PDB entry 8F5P | electron microscopy, 3.40 A resolution | chains B and C of the 6 polymer chains in the assembly

Chain B:
Protein: Intraflagellar transport protein 122B, putative
From: Leishmania tarentolae
Reference sequence: A0A640KAU8 (A0A640KAU8_LEITA); numbering as in UniProt (aligned over 1-1247)
Amino-acid sequence (1247 residues; row label = number of the first residue in the row):
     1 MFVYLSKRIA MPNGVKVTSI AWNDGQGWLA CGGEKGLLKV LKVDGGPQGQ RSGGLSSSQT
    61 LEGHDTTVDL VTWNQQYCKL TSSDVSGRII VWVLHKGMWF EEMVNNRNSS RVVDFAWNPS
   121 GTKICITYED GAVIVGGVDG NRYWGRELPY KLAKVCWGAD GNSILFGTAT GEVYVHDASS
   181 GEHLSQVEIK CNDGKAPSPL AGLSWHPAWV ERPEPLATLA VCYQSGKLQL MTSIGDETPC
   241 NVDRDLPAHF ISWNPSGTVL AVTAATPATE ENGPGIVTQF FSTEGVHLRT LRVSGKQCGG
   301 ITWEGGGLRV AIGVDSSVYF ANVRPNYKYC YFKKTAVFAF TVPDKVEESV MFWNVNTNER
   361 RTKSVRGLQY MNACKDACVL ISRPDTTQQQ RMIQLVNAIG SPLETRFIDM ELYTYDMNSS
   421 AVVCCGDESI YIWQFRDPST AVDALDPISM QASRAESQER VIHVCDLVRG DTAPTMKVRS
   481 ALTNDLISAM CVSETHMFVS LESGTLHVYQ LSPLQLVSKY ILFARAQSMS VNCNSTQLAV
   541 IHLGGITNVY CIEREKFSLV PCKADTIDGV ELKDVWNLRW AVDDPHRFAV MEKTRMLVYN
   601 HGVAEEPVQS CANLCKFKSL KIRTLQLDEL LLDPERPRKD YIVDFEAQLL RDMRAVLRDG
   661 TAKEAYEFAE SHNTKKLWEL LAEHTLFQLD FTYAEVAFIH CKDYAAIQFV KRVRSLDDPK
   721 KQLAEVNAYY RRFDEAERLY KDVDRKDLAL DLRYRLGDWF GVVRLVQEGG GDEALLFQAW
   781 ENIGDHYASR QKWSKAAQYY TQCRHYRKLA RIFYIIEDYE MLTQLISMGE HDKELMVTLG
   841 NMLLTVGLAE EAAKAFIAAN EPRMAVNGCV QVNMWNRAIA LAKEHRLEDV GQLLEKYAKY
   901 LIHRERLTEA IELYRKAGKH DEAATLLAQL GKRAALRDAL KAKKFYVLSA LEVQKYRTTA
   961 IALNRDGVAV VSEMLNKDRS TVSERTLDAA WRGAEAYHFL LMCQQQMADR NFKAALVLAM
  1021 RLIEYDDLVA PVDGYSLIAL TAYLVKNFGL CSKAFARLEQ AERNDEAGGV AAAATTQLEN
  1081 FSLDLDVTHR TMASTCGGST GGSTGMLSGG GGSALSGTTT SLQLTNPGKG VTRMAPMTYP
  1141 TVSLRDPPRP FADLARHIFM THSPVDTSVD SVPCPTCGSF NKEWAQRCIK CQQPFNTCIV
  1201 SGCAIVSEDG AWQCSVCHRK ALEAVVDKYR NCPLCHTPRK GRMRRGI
Disordered / not traced: 770-773, 960-985, 1068-1147, 1239-1247
Bound ions: Zn2+ site 1: Cys1174, Cys1177, Cys1188, Cys1191; Zn2+ site 2: Cys1214, Cys1217, Cys1232, Cys1235

Chain C:
Protein: Intraflagellar transport protein 122 homolog
From: Leishmania tarentolae
Reference sequence: A0A640KU89 (A0A640KU89_LEITA); residue numbers follow UniProt; this construct covers 1-1292
Amino-acid sequence (1292 residues; numbered 1 to 1292; the number before each row is that of its first residue):
     1 MHTSVRWSET ADAVKGIRPP VNSLCYSPSG DYVVASCGVR VLVYAASTGT LLHSLMGHQD
    61 TIYCVDYSSD GKNFASGGAD RTVIVWSSQG EGIVKYQHTE AIQALAHNPT SSQLASVSSV
   121 DWGIWSPEQP KVSKYSLPSK GLCAAWTPNG KTLAIGMLDG TVMMLSKTSE EKVIIRRPAP
   181 VWALAFTPLR ENGIDVLAIG SWDQRLSFYN LSGTAVGRER ELDFDPCSVS YFNDGEYILL
   241 SGSDHKVTLF TKDGNRLIEL ASADDWIWSA RQRPRQKQFC YGTNDGTISC IDITISTVHT
   301 IYDDQYVFRK DMTNLVVHQL LVDRKMVIPC NEYVQKIATF LDKLAVQLQE RVIVFEFFYD
   361 DDRTMRYQDI AQIRRRLECS LLCVTTGAII VSNDKRITMY DFQGNKRREW SMESPVQLMK
   421 VVGGMEGREI LLVGLNGGQV MKVFVDNPFP TLLHKGTAPV KSAELSSSRS RLAVIDSTNT
   481 LQVLELGEKN ELLFSEDNVT AVAFNIDVDD NIAFTTGDNT LHIKTGSLPA YQQAVRGIVV
   541 GFKANHVFNL HYSNMMVLDV PHAHALYKYV EMRDFDRAYE VACLGVADAD WKMLGLHAMS
   601 QLRLDIARKA FTHIQDTKLV ELLKSLELRR RQSGAEDGLS LTLGKASGTP DTVEGPENKG
   661 YGSTNGELAA ARVAAKDSVL YGSILAFQGK YNDAARQFMK TGCELKAVEM YCDLKMWDNA
   721 KKICTDEKVL KDLIRQQARW AEESQNFVEA ASLYESCGDY AKAIGMMGQA GQVEKLMKMC
   781 RSLPTSEVTL ITECANFFRK HNAIPFAIEA YEKVQDHQAL IGIYVAKGDW RNAFTILEKT
   841 PTLAREVYVP WATWLADNDK FDEALEAFRA AKWPKEAMRL METLATNSVT CRKFRDAAFY
   901 YIHLAEEYGR FEETEKPTDV EKAARIRRSK ECVRRADIYY AFSGVYAHTT QPLPYNELSL
   961 FRTAKYLFGM CAESAIPINV GKGAILYTLS RIANRLEMVR TARAVFEKLQ GVILPVSMME
  1021 QVDIETLLVR SKPVKDRDEL LDRCFRCNQL IAQLPMAGDR CPNCFHPCVR SFVNFECLPL
  1081 VEFVLADELT DEEAERIIVS GVGRRRSADD ENSKDHSDGA DAKAKEWKSD NGANVISFDD
  1141 GNIDYEIDQQ LVAMGRSKAA ANKGNDPFFT QLQYVLRPGR PTATYQPFVA SADILKGFRR
  1201 DEVFIVRPRY GTLPVPNRYY RLMRSDVSVC LCNGCQHFFI AEDYEAECMR GSGCPLCRYR
  1261 PGKQVSRSMK QILFDMETAA AASKTSSAAA AL
Disordered / not traced: 633-675, 1102-1164, 1283-1292
Bound ions: Zn2+ site 1: Cys1044, Cys1047, Cys1061, Cys1064; Zn2+ site 2: Cys1232, Cys1235, Cys1254, Cys1257

How chain B and chain C interact:
Residue-residue contacts - 88 pairs, chain B then chain C:
  Glu237(B) - Arg275(C)  salt bridge
  Asn356(B) - Gln615(C)
  Thr357(B) - Gln615(C)
  Asp376(B) - Ala589(C)
  Asn397(B) - Ala587(C)
  Asn397(B) - Asp590(C)  hydrogen bond
  Ala398(B) - Ala587(C)  hydrophobic
  Ile399(B) - Gly585(C)
  Ile399(B) - Val586(C)
  Ile399(B) - Ala587(C)  hydrophobic
  Gly400(B) - Asp559(C)
  Pro402(B) - Tyr531(C)
  Pro402(B) - Asp559(C)
  Pro402(B) - Pro561(C)
  Leu403(B) - Tyr567(C)  hydrophobic
  Asp443(B) - Lys690(C)
  Ala444(B) - Lys592(C)
  Ala444(B) - Met593(C)
  Ala444(B) - Leu596(C)  hydrophobic
  Ala444(B) - Gln688(C)
  Leu445(B) - Met593(C)
  Leu445(B) - Leu596(C)  hydrophobic
  Leu445(B) - His597(C)
  Leu445(B) - Tyr681(C)
  Ser449(B) - Tyr567(C)
  Met450(B) - Tyr567(C)  hydrophobic
  Met450(B) - Met593(C)  hydrophobic
  Ser453(B) - His564(C)
  Ser453(B) - Tyr567(C)
  Arg454(B) - Glu571(C)
  Tyr666(B) - Gln745(C)
  Val696(B) - Trp740(C)  hydrophobic
  Ile699(B) - Leu714(C)
  Ile699(B) - Lys715(C)
  Lys702(B) - Tyr691(C)
  Lys702(B) - Leu714(C)  hydrogen bond (side chain-backbone)
  Lys702(B) - Met716(C)
  Asp703(B) - Tyr691(C)
  Tyr704(B) - Tyr691(C)  hydrophobic
  Tyr704(B) - Met710(C)
  Tyr704(B) - Leu714(C)  hydrophobic
  Ala705(B) - Phe687(C)  hydrophobic
  Ile707(B) - Asp713(C)
  Gln708(B) - Asp713(C)
  Phe709(B) - Glu621(C)
  Ala728(B) - Thr617(C)
  Tyr729(B) - Thr617(C)  hydrogen bond (backbone-side chain)
  Tyr729(B) - Glu621(C)
  Arg731(B) - Gln615(C)  hydrogen bond (side chain-backbone)
  Arg731(B) - Asp616(C)
  Arg755(B) - Lys624(C)
  Arg755(B) - Glu627(C)  salt bridge
  Leu756(B) - Thr612(C)
  Gly757(B) - Thr612(C)
  Trp759(B) - Thr612(C)
  Ser789(B) - Cys583(C)
  Gln791(B) - Asp507(C)
  Gln791(B) - Ala544(C)
  Gln791(B) - Asn545(C)  hydrogen bond
  Tyr814(B) - Ser467(C)
  Tyr814(B) - Ser468(C)  hydrogen bond (side chain-backbone)
  Tyr814(B) - Arg469(C)  hydrogen bond
  Glu817(B) - Gly423(C)
  Glu817(B) - Gly424(C)
  Tyr819(B) - Gly424(C)
  Tyr819(B) - Met425(C)
  Tyr819(B) - Arg469(C)  hydrogen bond
  Thr845(B) - Ile430(C)
  Thr845(B) - Lys442(C)  hydrogen bond (backbone-side chain)
  Thr845(B) - Arg469(C)
  Val846(B) - Gly424(C)
  Val846(B) - Ile430(C)
  Val846(B) - Phe444(C)
  Gly847(B) - Arg428(C)
  Gly847(B) - Phe444(C)
  Leu848(B) - Met425(C)  hydrophobic
  Leu848(B) - Arg428(C)
  Glu850(B) - Arg428(C)  salt bridge
  Gln871(B) - Thr451(C)  hydrogen bond (backbone-side chain)
  Val872(B) - Phe444(C)  hydrophobic
  Val872(B) - Asn447(C)  hydrogen bond (backbone-side chain)
  Val872(B) - Thr451(C)
  Asn873(B) - Phe449(C)
  Arg904(B) - Glu413(C)  salt bridge
  Arg906(B) - Glu413(C)  salt bridge
  Glu909(B) - Phe449(C)
  Glu912(B) - Pro448(C)
  Leu913(B) - Phe449(C)  hydrophobic
Other interface residues (no listed pair), chain B (65 interface residues in all): Arg361, Lys363, Ser401, Thr405, Asp446, Pro447, Phe733, Trp793, Glu820, Leu844, Met874, Tyr897, Tyr900
Other interface residues (no listed pair), chain C (60 interface residues in all): Ser411, Val422, Ala563, Val570, Val620, Ala686

Overview:
65 residues of chain B face 60 of chain C across their interface; the contacts include 11 hydrogen bonds and 5
salt bridges. Polar pairs include Glu237(B)-Arg275(C), Arg755(B)-Glu627(C) and Glu850(B)-Arg428(C).
Cys1174(B), Cys1177(B), Cys1188(B) and Cys1191(B) form the Zn2+ site 1.
Here chain B is Intraflagellar transport protein 122B, putative and chain C is Intraflagellar transport
protein 122 homolog, both from Leishmania tarentolae. Entry 8F5P (Structure of Leishmania tarentolae IFT-A
(state 2)) was determined by electron microscopy, deposited together with 8F5O.
